Entry 5FZY (X-ray diffraction, 2.47 A resolution); this record covers chain A.

== Chain A ==
Protein: Kti-A protein
Organism: Solanum tuberosum
Reference sequence: A0A097H118 (A0A097H118_SOLTU); residues 1-187 here correspond to UniProt positions 32-218 (UniProt number = residue number + 31)
Amino-acid sequence (187 residues; each row starts with the number of its first residue):
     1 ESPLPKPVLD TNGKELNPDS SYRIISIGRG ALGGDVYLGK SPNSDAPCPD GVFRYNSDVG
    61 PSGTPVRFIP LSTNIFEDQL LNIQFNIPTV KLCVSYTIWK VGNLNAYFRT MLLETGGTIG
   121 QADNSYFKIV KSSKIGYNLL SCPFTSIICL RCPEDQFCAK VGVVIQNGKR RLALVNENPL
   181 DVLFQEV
Disordered / not traced: 1-2
Sequence notes: engineered mutation Asp19 (Asn50 in A0A097H11), Asp123 (Asn154 in A0A097H11)
Disulfides: Cys48-Cys93, Cys142-Cys158, Cys149-Cys152

== Overview ==
Chain A is Kti-A protein (Solanum tuberosum); the structure, Crystal structure of N19D potato sti-kunitz
bi-functional inhibitor of serine and aspartic proteases in space group ..., was determined by X-ray
diffraction together with 5FNX, 5FZU, 5FZZ and 5G00 from the same study.
